PDB entry 5BKI | electron microscopy, 3.10 A resolution | chains E and D of the 8 polymer chains in the assembly

== Chain E (and D) ==
Molecule: Calcium-gated potassium channel MthK
From: Methanothermobacter thermautotrophicus
Notes: chain D of this document is another copy of the same molecule, construct and numbering; everything in this record applies to it too
UniProtKB: O27564 (MTHK_METTH); numbering as in UniProt (aligned over 1-336)
Amino-acid sequence (336 residues; each row starts with the number of its first residue):
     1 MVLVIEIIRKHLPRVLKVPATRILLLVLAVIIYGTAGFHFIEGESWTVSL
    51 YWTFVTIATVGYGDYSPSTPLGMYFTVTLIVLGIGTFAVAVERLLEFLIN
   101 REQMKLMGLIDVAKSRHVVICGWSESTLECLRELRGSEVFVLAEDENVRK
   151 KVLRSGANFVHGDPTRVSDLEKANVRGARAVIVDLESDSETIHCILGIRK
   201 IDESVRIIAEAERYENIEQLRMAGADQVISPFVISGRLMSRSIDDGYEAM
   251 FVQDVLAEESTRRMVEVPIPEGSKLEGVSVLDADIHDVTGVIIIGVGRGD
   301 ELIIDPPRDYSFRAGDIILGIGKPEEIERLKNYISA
Not modelled in the structure: 1-19 (chain D: 1-114)
Bound ions: K+ site 1: Thr-59 (shared with 1 residue of chain A; 1 residue of chain C; 1 residue of chain G); K+ site 2: Thr-59, Val-60 (shared with 2 residues of chain A; 2 residues of chain C; 2 residues of chain G); K+ site 3: Val-60, Gly-61 (shared with 2 residues of chain A; 2 residues of chain C; 2 residues of chain G); K+ site 4: Gly-61, Tyr-62 (shared with 2 residues of chain A; 2 residues of chain C; 2 residues of chain G)
Residues lining bound ligands:
  - Cd2+ (CD): Ser-124, Asp-184, Leu-185, Glu-210
  - phosphatidylglycerol (PGW; (1R)-2-{[(S)-{[(2S)-2,3-dihydroxypropyl]oxy}(hydroxy)phosphoryl]oxy}-1-[(hexadecanoyloxy)methyl]ethyl (9Z)-octadec-9-enoate), molecule 1: Ala-20, Ala-90, Val-91, Arg-93, Leu-94, Phe-97
  - phosphatidylglycerol (PGW), molecule 2: Val-81, Ile-84, Gly-85, Phe-87, Ala-88, Val-91, Glu-92
Swiss-Prot annotation at these positions:
  - motif: Thr-59 to Asp-64 (Selectivity filter)
  - binding site (Ca(2+)): Asp-184, Glu-210, Glu-212
  - mutagenesis: Met-107 (M107I: Elimination of the 26 kDa product and reduced levels of channel expression), Asp-184 (D184N: At high calcium concentration, mean open time is short and mean closed time is long compared with wild-type)
Reported in the primary citation:
  - binding site for phosphatidylglycerol: Ile-84, Phe-87, Ala-88, Ala-90, Val-91, Arg-93, Leu-94
  - mutagenesis - A90L (8-fold): decreased binding to TPeA
  - mutagenesis - V91F: unchanged binding to TPeA

== Interface between chain E and chain D ==
Residue-residue contacts - 26 pairs, chain E then chain D:
  Asp-163(E) with Arg-213(D), salt bridge
  Thr-165(E) with Ser-189(D); Arg-213(D); Glu-215(D)
  Arg-166(E) with Arg-213(D); Glu-215(D)
  Val-167(E) with Glu-215(D), hydrogen bond (backbone-side chain)
  Ser-189(E) with Ser-189(D); His-193(D), hydrogen bond
  Ile-192(E) with His-193(D); Leu-196(D), hydrophobic
  His-193(E) with Ser-189(D), hydrogen bond; Ile-192(D); Arg-213(D); Asn-216(D), hydrogen bond
  Leu-196(E) with Ile-192(D), hydrophobic; Gln-219(D), hydrogen bond (backbone-side chain)
  Lys-200(E) with Glu-218(D), salt bridge
  Arg-213(E) with Asp-163(D), salt bridge; Thr-165(D); Arg-166(D)
  Glu-215(E) with Arg-166(D); Val-167(D), hydrogen bond (side chain-backbone)
  Asn-216(E) with His-193(D), hydrogen bond
  Gln-219(E) with Leu-196(D), hydrogen bond (side chain-backbone); Lys-200(D)
Interface residues without a listed pair, chain E (16 interface residues in all): Ser-168, Asp-188, Glu-190
Interface residues without a listed pair, chain D (17 interface residues in all): Ser-168, Asp-188, Glu-190

== Summary ==
Chain E and chain D form an interface of 16 and 17 residues respectively, with 8 hydrogen bonds and 3 salt
bridges. Polar contacts include Asp-163(E)/Arg-213(D), Lys-200(E)/Glu-218(D) and Val-167(E)/Glu-215(D). From
the paper: a binding site for phosphatidylglycerol at Ile-84(E), Phe-87(E) and Ala-88(E) among others; A90L of
chain E reduces binding to TPeA.
Both chains are Calcium-gated potassium channel MthK (Methanothermobacter thermautotrophicus). Entry 5BKI
(Blocker-free closed MthK channel in nanodisc) was determined by electron microscopy (same publication as
8FZ7, 8DJB, 5BKJ and 5BKK).
